PDB entry 6HW5 | X-ray diffraction, 2.90 A resolution | chains I and Y of the 28 polymer chains in the assembly

Chain I:
Molecule: Proteasome subunit beta type-3
Organism: Saccharomyces cerevisiae (strain ATCC 204508 / S288c)
Notes: EC 3.4.25.1
UniProt: P25451 (PSB3_YEAST); residues 0-204 here correspond to UniProt positions 1-205 (UniProt number = residue number + 1)
Amino-acid sequence (205 residues; numbered 0 to 204; the number before each row is that of its first residue; numbering starts at 0):
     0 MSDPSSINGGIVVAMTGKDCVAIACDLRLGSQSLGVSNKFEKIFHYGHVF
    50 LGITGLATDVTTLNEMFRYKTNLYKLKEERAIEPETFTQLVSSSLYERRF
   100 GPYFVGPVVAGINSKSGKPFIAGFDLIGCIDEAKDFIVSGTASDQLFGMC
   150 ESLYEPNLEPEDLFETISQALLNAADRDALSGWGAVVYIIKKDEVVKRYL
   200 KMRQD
Unresolved in the structure: 0
Curated features (UniProtKB/Swiss-Prot):
  - modified residue: Ser-30 (Phosphoserine)
  - cross-link: Lys-69 (Glycyl lysine isopeptide (Lys-Gly) (interchain with G-Cter in ubiquitin))
Ion coordination: Mg2+ site 1: Ala-174, Ser-180; Mg2+ site 2: Asp-204 (shared with Ala-165(Y), Asp-168(Y), Ser-171(Y) of chain Y)
Ligand contacts: GRT ((2S)-N-[2-[[(2S)-1-[4-(aminomethyl)phenyl]-4-methylsulfonyl-butan-2-yl]amino]-2-oxidanylidene-ethyl]-2-[[(2S)-2-azido-3-phenyl-propanoyl]amino]-4-methyl-pentanamide): Arg-98, Asp-124, Leu-125, Cys-128, Asp-130

Chain Y:
Molecule: Proteasome subunit beta type-5
Organism: Saccharomyces cerevisiae (strain ATCC 204508 / S288c)
UniProt: P30656 (PSB5_YEAST); residues 1-212 here correspond to UniProt positions 76-287 (UniProt number = residue number + 75)
Amino-acid sequence (212 residues; row label = number of the first residue in the row):
     1 TTTLAFRFQGGIIVAVDSRATAGNWVASQTVKKVIEINPFLLGTMAGGAA
    51 DCQFWETWLGSQCRLHELREKERISVAAASKILSNLVYQYKGAGLSMGTM
   101 ICGYTRKEGPTIYYVDSDGTRLKGDIFCVGSGQTFAYGVLDSNYKWDLSV
   151 EDALYLGKRSILAAAHRDAYSGGSVNLYHVTEDGWIYHGNHDVGELFWKV
   201 KEEEGSFNNVIG
Covalently attached groups: compound GRT linked to Thr-1
Ion coordination: Mg2+: Ala-165, Asp-168, Ser-171 (shared with Asp-204(I) of chain I)
Ligand contacts: GRT ((2S)-N-[2-[[(2S)-1-[4-(aminomethyl)phenyl]-4-methylsulfonyl-butan-2-yl]amino]-2-oxidanylidene-ethyl]-2-[[(2S)-2-azido-3-phenyl-propanoyl]amino]-4-methyl-pentanamide): Arg-19, Ala-20, Thr-21, Ala-22, Ala-27, Val-31, Lys-32, Lys-33, Met-45, Ala-46, Gly-47, Gly-48, Ala-49, Gln-53, Gly-130, Ser-131, Tyr-170

How chain I and chain Y interact:
Pairs across the interface (44; chain I residue first):
  Leu-26(I) with Ile-211(Y), hydrophobic
  Arg-27(I) with Ala-169(Y)
  Ser-32(I) with Arg-167(Y); Asp-168(Y); Ala-169(Y), hydrogen bond (backbone-backbone); Tyr-170(Y)
  Leu-33(I) with Phe-135(Y), hydrophobic
  Gly-34(I) with Arg-167(Y), hydrogen bond (backbone-side chain)
  Val-35(I) with Arg-167(Y), hydrogen bond (backbone-side chain)
  Asn-37(I) with Asn-209(Y), hydrogen bond (side chain-backbone); Val-210(Y)
  Lys-38(I) with Asn-209(Y), hydrogen bond (side chain-backbone)
  Gln-144(I) with Trp-25(Y)
  Asp-175(I) with Gln-29(Y)
  Arg-176(I) with Trp-25(Y); Val-26(Y), hydrogen bond (side chain-backbone); Ala-27(Y), hydrogen bond (side chain-backbone); Ser-28(Y)
  Asp-177(I) with Asn-24(Y); Val-26(Y)
  Ala-178(I) with Asn-24(Y), hydrogen bond (backbone-backbone); Val-26(Y); Ala-169(Y)
  Leu-179(I) with Asn-24(Y)
  Trp-182(I) with His-166(Y), hydrogen bond (side chain-backbone); Arg-167(Y)
  Tyr-198(I) with Ile-211(Y), hydrophobic
  Lys-200(I) with Trp-198(Y)
  Met-201(I) with Trp-198(Y)
  Arg-202(I) with Gln-29(Y); Gly-173(Y), hydrogen bond (side chain-backbone); Asp-192(Y), salt bridge; Val-193(Y); Gly-194(Y)
  Gln-203(I) with His-166(Y), hydrogen bond (backbone-side chain); Phe-197(Y); Trp-198(Y); Val-210(Y)
  Asp-204(I) with Arg-19(Y), salt bridge; Ala-165(Y); Ser-171(Y); Gly-172(Y); Gly-173(Y), hydrogen bond (side chain-backbone); Val-193(Y)
Other interface residues (no listed pair), chain Y (26 interface residues in all): Asn-208

Summary:
Chain I and chain Y form an interface of 21 and 26 residues respectively; the contacts include 12 hydrogen
bonds and 2 salt bridges. Among the polar pairs are Arg-202(I)/Asp-192(Y), Asp-204(I)/Arg-19(Y) and
Gly-34(I)/Arg-167(Y). Chain I binds compound GRT. Covalently linked compound GRT: at Thr-1(Y).
Chain I is Proteasome subunit beta type-3 and chain Y is Proteasome subunit beta type-5, both from
Saccharomyces cerevisiae (strain ATCC 204508 / S288c); the structure, Yeast 20S proteasome in complex with 18,
was determined by X-ray diffraction together with 6HTB, 6HTC, 6HTD, 6HTP, 6HTR, 6HUB and 30 further entries
from the same study.
